4MQG - chains A and B; structure by X-ray diffraction, 1.68 A resolution.

[Chain A]
Protein: Hemoglobin subunit alpha
Organism: Homo sapiens
Notes: engineered mutation(s): V67M
UniProt: P69905 (HBA_HUMAN); residues 1-141 here correspond to UniProt positions 2-142 (UniProt number = residue number + 1)
Sequence (141 residues; row label = number of the first residue in the row):
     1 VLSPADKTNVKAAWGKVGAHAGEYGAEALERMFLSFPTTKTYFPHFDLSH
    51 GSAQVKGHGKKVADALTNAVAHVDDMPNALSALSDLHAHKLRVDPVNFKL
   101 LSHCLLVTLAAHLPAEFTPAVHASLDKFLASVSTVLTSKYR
Metal / ion sites: heme Fe: His-87 (together with carbon monoxide)
Ligand contacts:
  - carbon monoxide (CMO): Leu-29, Phe-43, His-58, Val-62, His-87, Leu-101
  - carbon monoxide / heme: Leu-29, Met-32, Thr-39, Tyr-42, Phe-43, His-45, Phe-46, His-58, Lys-61, Val-62, Ala-65, Leu-66, Leu-83, Leu-86, His-87, Leu-91, Val-93, Asn-97, Phe-98, Leu-101, Ser-102, Leu-136
  - heme (HEM): Met-32, Thr-39, Tyr-42, Phe-43, His-45, Phe-46, His-58, Lys-61, Val-62, Ala-65, Leu-66, Leu-83, Leu-86, His-87, Leu-91, Val-93, Asn-97, Phe-98, Leu-101, Ser-102, Leu-136

[Chain B]
Protein: Hemoglobin subunit beta
Organism: Homo sapiens
UniProt: P68871 (HBB_HUMAN); residues 1-146 here correspond to UniProt positions 2-147 (UniProt number = residue number + 1)
Sequence (146 residues; row label = number of the first residue in the row):
     1 VHLTPEEKSAVTALWGKVNVDEVGGEALGRLLVVYPWTQRFFESFGDLST
    51 PDAVMGNPKVKAHGKKMLGAFSDGLAHLDNLKGTFATLSELHCDKLHVDP
   101 ENFRLLGNVLVCVLAHHFGKEFTPPVQAAYQKVVAGVANALAHKYH
Sequence notes: engineered mutation Met-67 (Val68 in P68871)
Metal / ion sites: heme Fe: His-92 (together with carbon monoxide)
Ligand contacts:
  - carbon monoxide (CMO): Leu-28, Phe-42, His-63, Met-67, His-92
  - carbon monoxide / heme: Leu-28, Leu-31, Thr-38, Phe-41, Phe-42, His-63, Lys-66, Met-67, Ala-70, Phe-71, Phe-85, Leu-88, Leu-91, His-92, Leu-96, Val-98, Asn-102, Phe-103, Leu-106, Val-137, Leu-141
  - heme (HEM): Leu-31, Thr-38, Phe-41, Phe-42, His-63, Lys-66, Met-67, Ala-70, Phe-71, Phe-85, Leu-88, Leu-91, His-92, Leu-96, Val-98, Asn-102, Phe-103, Leu-106, Val-137, Leu-141

[Chain A / chain B interface]
Residue-residue contacts (40; chain A residue first):
  Glu-30(A) with Pro-124(B)
  Arg-31(A) with Phe-122(B), hydrogen bond (side chain-backbone); Thr-123(B); Pro-124(B); Gln-127(B), hydrogen bond
  Leu-34(A) with Pro-124(B), hydrophobic; Pro-125(B); Ala-128(B)
  Ser-35(A) with Gln-127(B); Ala-128(B), hydrogen bond (side chain-backbone); Gln-131(B)
  Phe-36(A) with Gln-131(B)
  Lys-99(A) with Arg-104(B)
  His-103(A) with Asn-108(B); Val-111(B); Gln-127(B); Gln-131(B), hydrogen bond
  Cys-104(A) with Gln-127(B)
  Val-107(A) with Val-111(B), hydrophobic; Cys-112(B), hydrophobic; Ala-115(B); Gln-127(B)
  Ala-110(A) with Cys-112(B); Ala-115(B); His-116(B)
  Ala-111(A) with Ala-115(B); Gly-119(B)
  Leu-113(A) with His-116(B)
  Pro-114(A) with His-116(B), hydrogen bond (backbone-side chain)
  Phe-117(A) with Arg-30(B), hydrogen bond (backbone-side chain); His-116(B)
  Thr-118(A) with Arg-30(B)
  Pro-119(A) with Arg-30(B); Val-33(B); Met-55(B), hydrophobic
  His-122(A) with Arg-30(B), hydrogen bond; Val-34(B)
  Ala-123(A) with Val-34(B)
  Asp-126(A) with Val-34(B); Tyr-35(B)
Other interface residues (no listed pair), chain A (22 interface residues in all): Leu-106, Ala-120, Lys-127
Other interface residues (no listed pair), chain B (23 interface residues in all): Glu-26, Pro-51, Glu-101, Lys-120

[Summary]
The interface between chain A and chain B involves 22 residues on one side and 23 on the other; the contacts
include 7 hydrogen bonds. Polar contacts include Arg-31(A)/Phe-122(B), Arg-31(A)/Gln-127(B) and
Ser-35(A)/Ala-128(B). Bound to chain A: heme, carbon monoxide and carbon monoxide / heme.
Here chain A is Hemoglobin subunit alpha and chain B is Hemoglobin subunit beta, both from Homo sapiens. Entry
4MQG (Structure of Carbonmonoxy Adult Hemoglobin Bristol-Alesha alphawtbetaV67M) was determined by X-ray
diffraction.
